7RG9 - chains A and B of the 6 polymer chains in the assembly; structure by electron microscopy, 3.20 A resolution.

== Chain A ==
Name: Isoform Gnas-2 of Guanine nucleotide-binding protein G(s) subunit alpha isoforms short
From: Homo sapiens
Reference sequence: P63092-2 (GNAS2-2_HUMAN); the author numbering skips numbers that UniProt does not, so the offset changes along the chain: 26-59 = UniProt 26-59; 74-394 = UniProt 60-380
Amino-acid sequence (373 residues; row label = number of the first residue in the row; note: 14 numbers in that range are skipped by the numbering (no residue carries them; nothing is unmodelled there)):
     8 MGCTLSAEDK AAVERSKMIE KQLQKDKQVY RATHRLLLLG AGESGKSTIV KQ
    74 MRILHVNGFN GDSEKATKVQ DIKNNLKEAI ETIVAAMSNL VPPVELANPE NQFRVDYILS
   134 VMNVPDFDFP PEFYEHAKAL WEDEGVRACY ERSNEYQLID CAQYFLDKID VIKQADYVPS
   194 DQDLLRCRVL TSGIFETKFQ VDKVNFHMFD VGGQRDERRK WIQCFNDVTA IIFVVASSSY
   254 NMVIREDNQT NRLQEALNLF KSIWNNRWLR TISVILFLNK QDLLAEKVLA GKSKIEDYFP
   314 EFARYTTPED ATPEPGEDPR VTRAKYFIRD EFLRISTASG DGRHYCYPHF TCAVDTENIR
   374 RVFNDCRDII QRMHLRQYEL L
Unresolved in the structure: 8-11, 49-50, 74-206, 253-262, 305-306, 366-367
Differences from the reference sequence: initiating methionine (8); expression tag (9-25)

== Chain B ==
Name: Guanine nucleotide-binding protein G(I)/G(S)/G(T) subunit beta-1
From: Homo sapiens
Reference sequence: P62873 (GBB1_HUMAN); residues 2-340 here = UniProt positions 2-340
Amino-acid sequence (350 residues; numbered -9 to 340; the number before each row is that of its first residue; numbers below 1 keep their minus sign (Met-9 is residue -9)):
    -9 MHHHHHHGSS GSELDQLRQE AEQLKNQIRD ARKACADATL SQITNNIDPV GRIQMRTRRT
    51 LRGHLAKIYA MHWGTDSRLL VSASQDGKLI IWDSYTTNKV HAIPLRSSWV MTCAYAPSGN
   111 YVACGGLDNI CSIYNLKTRE GNVRVSRELA GHTGYLSCCR FLDDNQIVTS SGDTTCALWD
   171 IETGQQTTTF TGHTGDVMSL SLAPDTRLFV SGACDASAKL WDVREGMCRQ TFTGHESDIN
   231 AICFFPNGNA FATGSDDATC RLFDLRADQE LMTYSHDNII CGITSVSFSK SGRLLLAGYD
   291 DFNCNVWDAL KADRAGVLAG HDNRVSCLGV TDDGMAVATG SWDSFLKIWN
Unresolved in the structure: -9 to 1
Differences from the reference sequence: expression tag (-9 to 1)
Curated features (UniProtKB/Swiss-Prot):
  - modified residue: Ser2 (N-acetylserine), His266 (Phosphohistidine)
  - natural variant: Leu30 (L30F: In MRD42; uncertain significance), Arg52 (R52G: In MRD42), Gly64 (G64V: In MRD42), Asp76 (D76E: In MRD42; D76G: In MRD42), Gly77 (G77S: In MRD42), Lys78 (K78R: In MRD42), Ile80 (I80N: In MRD42; I80T: In MRD42), His91 (H91R: In MRD42; uncertain significance), Ala92 (A92T: In MRD42), Pro94 (P94S: In MRD42), Leu95 (L95P: In MRD42), Arg96 (R96L: In MRD42), 5 further natural variant entries in UniProt

== Chain A / chain B interface ==
Residue-residue contacts - 55 pairs, chain A then chain B:
  Asp16(A) - Thr86(B)
  Asp16(A) - Asn88(B)
  Val20(A) - Asn88(B)
  Arg22(A) - Val90(B)  hydrogen bond (side chain-backbone)
  Arg22(A) - His91(B)
  Ser23(A) - Asn88(B)  hydrogen bond
  Ser23(A) - Lys89(B)  hydrogen bond (side chain-backbone)
  Ile26(A) - Lys89(B)
  Ile26(A) - Ala92(B)  hydrophobic
  Glu27(A) - Lys89(B)  salt bridge
  Leu30(A) - Gly53(B)
  Leu30(A) - Leu55(B)
  Leu30(A) - Lys89(B)
  Asp33(A) - Leu55(B)
  Asp33(A) - Lys78(B)  salt bridge
  Lys34(A) - Leu55(B)
  Tyr37(A) - Leu55(B)
  Tyr37(A) - Ala56(B)
  Phe222(A) - Trp99(B)
  Phe222(A) - Leu117(B)  hydrophobic
  Gly226(A) - Thr143(B)
  Gln227(A) - Leu117(B)  hydrogen bond (side chain-backbone)
  Gln227(A) - Asn119(B)  hydrogen bond
  Gln227(A) - Gly144(B)
  Gln227(A) - Tyr145(B)  hydrogen bond (side chain-backbone)
  Arg228(A) - Gly162(B)
  Arg228(A) - Asp163(B)
  Arg228(A) - Thr184(B)
  Arg228(A) - Asp186(B)  salt bridge
  Arg232(A) - Cys204(B)
  Arg232(A) - Asp228(B)  salt bridge
  Lys233(A) - Tyr145(B)
  Lys233(A) - Met188(B)
  Lys233(A) - Cys204(B)
  Lys233(A) - Asp228(B)
  Lys233(A) - Asn230(B)  hydrogen bond
  Lys233(A) - Asp246(B)  salt bridge
  Trp234(A) - Leu117(B)  hydrophobic
  Trp234(A) - Tyr145(B)  hydrophobic
  Gln236(A) - Arg314(B)  hydrogen bond
  Gln236(A) - Trp332(B)
  Cys237(A) - Lys57(B)  hydrogen bond (backbone-side chain)
  Cys237(A) - Gln75(B)
  Cys237(A) - Trp99(B)
  Cys237(A) - Met101(B)  hydrophobic
  Phe238(A) - Trp99(B)  hydrophobic
  Phe238(A) - Leu117(B)  hydrophobic
  Asn239(A) - Lys57(B)  hydrogen bond
  Asn239(A) - Trp332(B)
  Asp240(A) - Lys57(B)
  Arg280(A) - Cys271(B)
  Arg280(A) - Asp290(B)  hydrogen bond (side chain-backbone)
  Arg280(A) - Asp291(B)
  Trp281(A) - Asp290(B)
  Trp281(A) - Arg314(B)
Other interface residues (no listed pair), chain A (30 interface residues in all): Ala19, Arg38, Arg42, Glu209, His220, Glu230
Other interface residues (no listed pair), chain B (38 interface residues in all): Asp76, Arg96, Ser97, Ser98, Thr164

== Summary ==
The interface between chain A and chain B involves 30 residues on one side and 38 on the other, with 11
hydrogen bonds and 5 salt bridges. Polar pairs include Glu27(A)-Lys89(B), Asp33(A)-Lys78(B) and
Arg228(A)-Asp186(B).
Chain A is Isoform Gnas-2 of Guanine nucleotide-binding protein G(s) subunit alpha isoforms short and chain B
is Guanine nucleotide-binding protein G(I)/G(S)/G(T) subunit beta-1, both from Homo sapiens; the structure,
cryo-EM of human Glucagon-like peptide 1 receptor GLP-1R in apo form, was determined by electron microscopy
together with 7RA3, 7RBT and 7RGP from the same study.
